5MOJ - chains A and B; structure by X-ray diffraction, 2.26 A resolution.

Chain A (and B):
Molecule: Ig epsilon chain C region
Organism: Homo sapiens
Notes: chain B of this document is another copy of the same molecule, construct and numbering; everything in this record applies to it too
Reference sequence: P01854 (IGHE_HUMAN); residues 328-547 here correspond to UniProt positions 209-428 (UniProt number = residue number - 119)
Amino-acid sequence (223 residues; each row starts with the number of its first residue):
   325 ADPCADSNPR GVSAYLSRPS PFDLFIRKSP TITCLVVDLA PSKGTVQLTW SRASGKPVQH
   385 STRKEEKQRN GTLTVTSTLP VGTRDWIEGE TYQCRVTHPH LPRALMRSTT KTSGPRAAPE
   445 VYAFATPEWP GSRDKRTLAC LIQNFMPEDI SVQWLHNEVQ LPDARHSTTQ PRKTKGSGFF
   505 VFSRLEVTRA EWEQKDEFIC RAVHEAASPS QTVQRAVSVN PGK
Not modelled in the structure: 325-335, 366-369, 425-426, 545-547 (chain B: 325-335, 363-368, 423-428, 545-547)
Cystine bridges: C358-C418, C464-C524
Covalent attachments: glycan linked to N394
Construct notes: expression tag (325-327); conflict Q371 (Asn252 in P01854), Q383 (Asn264 in P01854)
Curated features (UniProtKB/Swiss-Prot):
  - glycosylation: N394 (N-linked (GlcNAc...) asparagine)
What the authors report for this chain:
  - post-translational modification sites: N394

Chain A / chain B interface:
Pairs across the interface (39):
  E444(A) with W453(B), hydrogen bond
  V445(A) with W453(B)
  Y446(A) with T450(B); P451(B); W453(B)
  F448(A) with F448(B), hydrophobic; A449(B); T450(B)
  T450(A) with Y446(B); L465(B)
  P451(A) with Y446(B)
  W453(A) with E444(B); R539(B)
  T461(A) with L465(B); Q467(B), hydrogen bond
  A463(A) with F506(B), hydrophobic
  L465(A) with T450(B); T461(B)
  Q467(A) with T461(B), hydrogen bond; R508(B), hydrogen bond
  S491(A) with R496(B); F504(B)
  T492(A) with R496(B), hydrogen bond (backbone-side chain)
  T493(A) with T493(B)
  R496(A) with T492(B), hydrogen bond (side chain-backbone); T493(B); Q494(B)
  T498(A) with R508(B)
  F504(A) with S491(B); R508(B)
  F506(A) with A463(B), hydrophobic; F506(B), hydrophobic; S507(B); R508(B)
  S507(A) with F506(B)
  R508(A) with Q467(B), hydrogen bond; T498(B); F504(B)
  R539(A) with W453(B)
Other interface residues (no listed pair), chain A (24 interface residues in all): P443, A449, N468
Other interface residues (no listed pair), chain B (24 interface residues in all): V445, N468

Overview:
Chain A and chain B each contribute 24 residues to their interface, with 7 hydrogen bonds. Among the polar
pairs are E444(A)-W453(B), T461(A)-Q467(B) and Q467(A)-R508(B). The paper reports a modification site at
N394(A).
Both chains are Ig epsilon chain C region (Homo sapiens). Entry 5MOJ (Crystal structure of IgE-Fc epsilon 3-4)
was determined by X-ray diffraction (same publication as 5MOI, 5MOK and 5MOL).
